PDB entry 7SPI | electron microscopy, 2.97 A resolution | chains A1 and B13 of the 78 polymer chains in the assembly

Chain A1 (and B13):
Name: TraV
From: Salmonella typhi
Notes: chain B13 of this document is another copy of the same molecule, construct and numbering; everything in this record applies to it too
UniProt: Q8KNL2 (Q8KNL2_SALTI); numbering as in UniProt (aligned over 1-204)
Chain sequence (204 residues; each row starts with the number of its first residue):
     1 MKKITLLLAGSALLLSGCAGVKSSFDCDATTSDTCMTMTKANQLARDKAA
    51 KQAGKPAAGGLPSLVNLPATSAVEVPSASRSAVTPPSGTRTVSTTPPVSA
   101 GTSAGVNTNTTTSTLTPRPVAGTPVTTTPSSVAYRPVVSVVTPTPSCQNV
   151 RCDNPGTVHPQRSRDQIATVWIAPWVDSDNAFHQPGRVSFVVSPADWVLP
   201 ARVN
Unresolved in the structure: 1-149 (chain B13: 1-90, 102-149, 204)

Interface between chain A1 and chain B13:
Pairs across the interface - 18 pairs, chain A1 then chain B13:
  P160(A1) - S189(B13)
  R162(A1) - V191(B13)
  R164(A1) - R162(B13)  hydrogen bond (side chain-backbone)
  R164(A1) - S163(B13)  hydrogen bond (side chain-backbone)
  R164(A1) - R164(B13)
  D165(A1) - R162(B13)  salt bridge
  I167(A1) - P160(B13)
  I167(A1) - W197(B13)  hydrophobic
  T169(A1) - P160(B13)
  S189(A1) - P160(B13)
  S189(A1) - W197(B13)
  F190(A1) - W197(B13)
  V191(A1) - R162(B13)
  V191(A1) - W197(B13)  hydrophobic
  A195(A1) - D165(B13)
  W197(A1) - S189(B13)
  W197(A1) - F190(B13)  hydrophobic
  W197(A1) - V191(B13)
Other interface residues (no listed pair), chain A1 (12 interface residues in all): R187
Other interface residues (no listed pair), chain B13 (13 interface residues in all): T157, H159, Q161, I167

Summary:
The interface between chain A1 and chain B13 involves 12 residues on one side and 13 on the other; the
contacts include 2 hydrogen bonds and 1 salt bridge. Polar pairs include D165(A1)-R162(B13),
R164(A1)-R162(B13) and R164(A1)-S163(B13).
Chain A1 and chain B13 are both TraV (Salmonella typhi); the structure, Models for C13 reconstruction of Outer
Membrane Core Complex (OMCC) of Type IV Secretion System (T4SS) ..., was determined by electron microscopy
(same publication as 7SPB, 7SPC, 7SPJ and 7SPK).
